7K36 - chains E and G of the 9 polymer chains in the assembly; structure by electron microscopy, 3.30 A resolution.

== Chain E (and G) ==
Name: Striatin-3
Source organism: Homo sapiens
Notes: chain G of this document is another copy of the same molecule, construct and numbering; everything in this record applies to it too
Reference sequence: Q13033 (STRN3_HUMAN), isoform Q13033-2; residues 1-713 here = UniProt positions 1-713
Amino-acid sequence (713 residues; numbered 1 to 713; the number before each row is that of its first residue):
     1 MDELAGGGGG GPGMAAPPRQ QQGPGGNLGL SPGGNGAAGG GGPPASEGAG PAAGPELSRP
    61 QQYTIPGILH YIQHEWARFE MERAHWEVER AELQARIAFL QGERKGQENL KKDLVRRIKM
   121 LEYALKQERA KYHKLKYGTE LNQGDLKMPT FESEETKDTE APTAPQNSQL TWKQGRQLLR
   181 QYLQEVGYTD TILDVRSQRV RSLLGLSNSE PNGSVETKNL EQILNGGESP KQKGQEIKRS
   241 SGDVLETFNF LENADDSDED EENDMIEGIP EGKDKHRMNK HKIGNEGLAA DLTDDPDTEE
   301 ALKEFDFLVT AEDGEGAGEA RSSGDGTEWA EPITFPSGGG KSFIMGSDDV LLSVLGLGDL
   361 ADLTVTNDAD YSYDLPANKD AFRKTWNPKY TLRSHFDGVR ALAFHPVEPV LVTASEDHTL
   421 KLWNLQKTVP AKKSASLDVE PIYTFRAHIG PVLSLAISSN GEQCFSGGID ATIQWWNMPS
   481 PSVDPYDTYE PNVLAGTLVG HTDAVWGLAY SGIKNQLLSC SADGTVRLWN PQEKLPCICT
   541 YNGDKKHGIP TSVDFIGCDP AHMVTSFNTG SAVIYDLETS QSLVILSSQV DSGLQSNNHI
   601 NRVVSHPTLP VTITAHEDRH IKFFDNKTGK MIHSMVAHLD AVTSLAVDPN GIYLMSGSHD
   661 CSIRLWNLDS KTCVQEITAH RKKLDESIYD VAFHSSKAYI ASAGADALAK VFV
Not modelled in the structure: 1-61, 128-713 (chain G: 1-61, 122-713)
Curated features (UniProtKB/Swiss-Prot):
  - region: Tyr-71 to Phe-79 (Caveolin-binding), Gln-166 to Leu-183 (Calmodulin-binding)
  - modified residue: Met-1 (N-acetylmethionine), Thr-150 (Phosphothreonine), Ser-202 (Phosphoserine), Ser-214 (Phosphoserine), Ser-229 (Phosphoserine), Ser-257 (Phosphoserine)
  - mutagenesis: Arg-176 to Glu-185 (Loss of STRIPAK complex formation), Leu-179 to Val-186 (Loss of STRIPAK complex formation)

== Interface between chain E and chain G ==
Pairs across the interface (13; chain E residue first):
  Tyr-63(E) / Gln-62(G)  hydrogen bond (side chain-backbone)
  Tyr-63(E) / Tyr-63(G)  hydrophobic
  Tyr-63(E) / Gly-67(G)
  Tyr-63(E) / Ile-68(G)
  Tyr-63(E) / Tyr-71(G)  hydrophobic
  Thr-64(E) / Tyr-63(G)
  Gly-67(E) / Tyr-63(G)
  Ile-68(E) / Tyr-63(G)  hydrophobic
  Ile-68(E) / Ile-68(G)  hydrophobic
  Tyr-71(E) / Tyr-63(G)  hydrophobic
  Tyr-71(E) / Thr-64(G)
  Tyr-71(E) / Ile-65(G)  hydrophobic
  Tyr-71(E) / Ile-68(G)  hydrophobic
Also at the interface, not in a pair above, chain E (6 interface residues in all): Gln-62

== In short ==
6 residues of chain E and 7 residues of chain G are in contact, with 1 hydrogen bond. Its one hydrogen-bonded
contact is Tyr-63(E)/Gln-62(G). Curated annotation (UniProt) lists 11 mutagenesis sites on chain E.
Both chains are Striatin-3 (Homo sapiens). Entry 7K36 (Cryo-EM structure of STRIPAK complex) was determined by
electron microscopy.
